1DXR - chains C and L of the 4 polymer chains in the assembly; structure by X-ray diffraction, 2.00 A resolution.

[Chain C]
Name: Photosynthetic reaction center cytochrome C subunit
Organism: Rhodopseudomonas viridis
Reference sequence: P07173 (CYCR_RHOVI); residues 1-332 here correspond to UniProt positions 21-352 (UniProt number = residue number + 20)
Amino-acid sequence (336 residues; each row starts with the number of its first residue):
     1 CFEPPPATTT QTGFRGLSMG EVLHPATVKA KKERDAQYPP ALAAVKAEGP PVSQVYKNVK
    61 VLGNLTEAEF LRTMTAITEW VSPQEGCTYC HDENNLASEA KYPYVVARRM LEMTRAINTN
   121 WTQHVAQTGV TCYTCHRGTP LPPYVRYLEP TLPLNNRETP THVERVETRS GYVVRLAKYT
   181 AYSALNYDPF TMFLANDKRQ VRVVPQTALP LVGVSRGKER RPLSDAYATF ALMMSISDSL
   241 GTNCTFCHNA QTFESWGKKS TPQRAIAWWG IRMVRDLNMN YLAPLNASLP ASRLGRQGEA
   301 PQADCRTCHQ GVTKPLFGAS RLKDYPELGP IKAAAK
Unresolved in the structure: 333-336
Curated features (UniProtKB/Swiss-Prot):
  - binding site (heme): Met74, Cys87, Cys90, His91, Met110, His124, Cys132, Cys135, His136, Met233, Cys244, Cys247, His248, Cys305, Cys308, His309
  - site: Cys1 (Not N-palmitoylated)
  - lipidation: Cys1 (S-diacylglycerol cysteine)
Glycans and other covalent adducts: heme c (HEC) linked to Cys87, Cys90, Cys132, Cys135, Cys244, Cys247, Cys305, Cys308
Ion coordination: heme c Fe (4 sites), coordinated by Met74, His91, Met110, His124, His136, Met233, His248, His309
Ligand contacts:
  - heme c (HEC), molecule 1: Tyr56, Lys57, Asn58, Val59, Lys60, Val61, Leu62, Phe70, Leu71, Met74, Thr75, Ile77, Thr78, Ser82, Gly86, His91, Leu96, Ala97, Pro103, Tyr104, Ala107, Arg108, Leu111
  - heme c (HEC), molecule 2: Ile77, Val81, Tyr89, Tyr102, Pro103, Val106, Ala107, Met110, Leu111, Met113, Thr114, Val130, Thr131, His136, Pro140, Leu141, Pro142, Val145, Leu277, Leu282, Leu289, Arg293, Pro301, Gln302, Thr307, Leu328
  - heme c (HEC), molecule 3: Ile117, His124, Val125, Ala126, Thr128, Gly129, Val130, Thr134, Leu194, Ile236, Leu240, Phe246, Gln263, Ile266, Ala267, Gly270, Ile271, Met273, Val274, Leu277, Asp304, His309, Thr313, Lys314, Pro315
  - heme c (HEC), molecule 4: Gln200, Val201, Arg202, Val203, Val204, Gln206, Thr229, Phe230, Met233, Met234, Ile236, Ser237, Leu240, Thr242, Asn243, Phe246, His248, Phe253, Glu254, Trp256, Gln263, Arg264, Ala267, Trp268, Ile271, Arg272

[Chain L]
Name: Photosynthetic reaction center L subunit
Organism: Rhodopseudomonas viridis
Reference sequence: P06009 (RCEL_RHOVI); numbering as in UniProt (aligned over 1-273)
Amino-acid sequence (273 residues; each row starts with the number of its first residue):
     1 ALLSFERKYR VRGGTLIGGD LFDFWVGPYF VGFFGVSAIF FIFLGVSLIG YAASQGPTWD
    61 PFAISINPPD LKYGLGAAPL LEGGFWQAIT VCALGAFISW MLREVEISRK LGIGWHVPLA
   121 FCVPIFMFCV LQVFRPLLLG SWGHAFPYGI LSHLDWVNNF GYQYLNWFYN PGHMSSVSFL
   181 FVNAMALGLH GGLILSVANP GDGDKVKTAE HENQYFRDVV GYSIGALSIH RLGLFLASNI
   241 FLTGAFGTIA SGPFWTRGWP EWWGWWLDIP FWS
Construct notes: engineered mutation Phe168 (His in P06009)
Ion coordination: bacteriochlorophyll b Mg site 1 near His153 (its only coordinating residue here); bacteriochlorophyll b Mg site 2 near His173 (its only coordinating residue here); Fe2+: His190, His230 (shared with 3 residues of chain M)
Ligand contacts:
  - bacteriochlorophyll b (BCB), molecule 1: Val46, Ile49, Phe97, Phe128, Leu131, Phe146, Ile150, Leu151, His153, Leu154, Trp156, Val157
  - bacteriochlorophyll b (BCB), molecule 2: Phe97, Phe121, Pro124, Ile125, Met127, Phe128, Leu131, Val157, Asn158, Phe160, Gly161, Tyr162, Trp167, Phe168, Asn170, Gly172, His173, Ser176, Val177, Leu180, Phe181, Ile240, Phe241, Gly244, Ala245, Gly247, Thr248
  - bacteriochlorophyll b (BCB), molecule 3: Val157, Tyr162, Phe168, Phe181
  - bacteriochlorophyll b (BCB), molecule 4: Phe168, His173, Met174, Val177, Ser178, Phe181, Val182, Met185, Val220, Tyr222
  - bacteriopheophytin b (BPB), molecule 1: Phe41, Ile42, Gly45, Ile49, Ile89, Cys92, Ala93, Ala96, Phe97, Trp100, Glu104, Val117, Ala120, Phe121, Val123, Pro124, Phe128, Phe146, Pro147, Tyr148, Gly149, Ile150, His153, Ala237, Ser238, Phe241
  - bacteriopheophytin b (BPB), molecule 2: Phe181, Ala184, Met185, Leu189, Phe216, Val219, Val220
  - menaquinone-9 (MQ9): Val26, Tyr29, Phe30, Val31, Gly35, Ile39, Ile42, Phe43, Val46, Trp100, Arg103
  - MST (2-t-butylamino-4-ethylamino-6-methylthio-S-triazine): Ala186, Leu189, His190, Leu193, Glu212, Asn213, Phe216, Val220, Tyr222, Ser223, Ile224, Gly225, Ala226, Ile229, Leu232

[How chain C and chain L interact]
Contacting residue pairs - 78 pairs, chain C then chain L:
  Cys1(C) - Trp255(L)
  Cys1(C) - Trp262(L)  hydrogen bond (backbone-side chain)
  Cys1(C) - Trp265(L)  hydrophobic
  Phe2(C) - Phe254(L)
  Phe2(C) - Trp255(L)  hydrophobic
  Phe2(C) - Trp259(L)  hydrophobic
  Phe2(C) - Trp262(L)
  Glu3(C) - Pro253(L)
  Glu3(C) - Phe254(L)  hydrogen bond (backbone-backbone)
  Glu3(C) - Trp255(L)
  Glu3(C) - Thr256(L)  hydrogen bond
  Glu3(C) - Arg257(L)  salt bridge
  Pro4(C) - Pro253(L)
  Pro5(C) - Pro253(L)
  Pro5(C) - Phe254(L)
  Ala7(C) - Gly252(L)
  Thr9(C) - Leu71(L)
  Thr9(C) - His144(L)  hydrogen bond
  Thr10(C) - Leu71(L)
  Gln11(C) - Asp70(L)  hydrogen bond
  Gln11(C) - Leu71(L)  hydrogen bond (side chain-backbone)
  Phe14(C) - Asn67(L)
  Arg15(C) - Asn67(L)  hydrogen bond (backbone-side chain)
  Arg15(C) - Pro68(L)  hydrogen bond (side chain-backbone)
  Arg15(C) - Pro69(L)
  Arg15(C) - Asp70(L)
  Arg15(C) - Leu81(L)  hydrogen bond (side chain-backbone)
  Arg15(C) - Glu82(L)
  Arg15(C) - Gly83(L)
  Gly16(C) - Asn67(L)
  Gly16(C) - Pro68(L)
  Gly16(C) - Pro147(L)
  Gly16(C) - Trp156(L)
  Leu17(C) - Asp155(L)
  Leu17(C) - Trp156(L)
  Leu17(C) - Asn159(L)  hydrogen bond (backbone-side chain)
  Ser18(C) - Trp156(L)
  Ser18(C) - Asn159(L)
  Ser18(C) - Phe160(L)
  Ser18(C) - Gln163(L)  hydrogen bond
  Met19(C) - Asn159(L)
  Gly20(C) - Gln163(L)  hydrogen bond (backbone-side chain)
  Val22(C) - Gln163(L)
  Val22(C) - Tyr164(L)
  Val22(C) - Thr256(L)
  His24(C) - Thr256(L)
  Thr161(C) - Ser273(L)  hydrogen bond (side chain-backbone)
  Val163(C) - Ser273(L)
  Lys178(C) - Asp268(L)  salt bridge
  Ala181(C) - Leu165(L)  hydrophobic
  Ala181(C) - Pro260(L)
  Ala181(C) - Glu261(L)
  Tyr182(C) - Pro260(L)
  Tyr182(C) - Glu261(L)
  Tyr182(C) - Gly264(L)
  Tyr182(C) - Leu267(L)  hydrophobic
  Tyr182(C) - Asp268(L)  hydrogen bond
  Ser183(C) - Tyr169(L)
  Ala184(C) - Tyr169(L)  hydrogen bond (backbone-side chain)
  Phe230(C) - Leu165(L)
  Phe230(C) - Asn166(L)
  Met234(C) - Leu165(L)  hydrophobic
  Met234(C) - Pro260(L)  hydrophobic
  Ser237(C) - Leu165(L)
  Thr242(C) - Leu165(L)
  Asn243(C) - Tyr162(L)
  Asn243(C) - Gln163(L)
  Asn243(C) - Leu165(L)
  Cys244(C) - Tyr162(L)  hydrogen bond (side chain-backbone)
  Thr245(C) - Asn159(L)
  Thr245(C) - Gln163(L)
  Asn249(C) - Asn159(L)  hydrogen bond
  Ala250(C) - Asn158(L)  hydrogen bond (backbone-side chain)
  Ala250(C) - Asn159(L)  hydrogen bond (backbone-side chain)
  Ala250(C) - Tyr162(L)  hydrophobic
  Gln251(C) - Asp155(L)  hydrogen bond
  Gln251(C) - Asn158(L)
  Phe253(C) - Tyr162(L)  hydrophobic
Interface residues without a listed pair, chain C (41 interface residues in all): Leu23, Glu164, Val174, Asp238, His248
Interface residues without a listed pair, chain L (41 interface residues in all): Leu139, Gly143, Ala145, Ala250, Trp272

[In short]
Chain C and chain L each contribute 41 residues to their interface; the contacts include 20 hydrogen bonds and
2 salt bridges. Polar pairs include Glu3(C)-Arg257(L), Lys178(C)-Asp268(L) and Cys1(C)-Trp262(L). Ligands of
chain L: 4 copies of bacteriochlorophyll b, bacteriopheophytin b, menaquinone-9 and compound MST.
Chain C is Photosynthetic reaction center cytochrome C subunit and chain L is Photosynthetic reaction center L
subunit, both from Rhodopseudomonas viridis; the structure, Photosynthetic reaction center from
Rhodopseudomonas viridis - His L168 Phe mutant (terbutryn complex), was determined by X-ray diffraction.
